2OLY - chains G and H of the 12 polymer chains in the assembly; structure by X-ray diffraction, 1.70 A resolution.

# Chain G
Protein: Insulin A chain
Organism: Homo sapiens
Reference sequence: P01308 (INS_HUMAN); residues 1-21 here correspond to UniProt positions 90-110 (UniProt number = residue number + 89)
Amino-acid sequence (21 residues; row label = number of the first residue in the row):
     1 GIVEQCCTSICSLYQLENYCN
Disulfides: C6-C11
Residues lining bound ligands:
  - resorcinol (RCO): C6, S9, I10, C11, L16
  - urea (URE): Q5, S9, I10, C11, Q15

# Chain H
Protein: Insulin B chain
Organism: Homo sapiens
Reference sequence: P01308 (INS_HUMAN); residues 1-30 here correspond to UniProt positions 25-54 (UniProt number = residue number + 24)
Amino-acid sequence (30 residues; each row starts with the number of its first residue):
     1 FVNQHLCGSHLVEALYLVCGERGFFYTPKT
Disordered / not traced: 30
Bound ions: Zn2+: H10 (shared with 1 residue of chain J; 1 residue of chain L)
Residues lining bound ligands:
  - resorcinol (RCO), molecule 1: V2, H5, L6
  - resorcinol (RCO), molecule 2: C7, H10, L11, A14
  - resorcinol (RCO), molecule 3: H10, E13, A14, L17

# Chain G / chain H interface
Inter-chain disulfides: C7(G)-C7(H), C20(G)-C19(H)
Residue-residue contacts (27; chain G residue first):
  I2(G) - L11(H)  hydrophobic
  I2(G) - L15(H)  hydrophobic
  I2(G) - Y26(H)  hydrophobic
  V3(G) - Q4(H)
  V3(G) - Y26(H)
  V3(G) - P28(H)  hydrophobic
  E4(G) - K29(H)
  C6(G) - C7(H)
  C6(G) - L11(H)  hydrophobic
  C7(G) - C7(H)  disulfide
  C7(G) - L11(H)  hydrophobic
  L13(G) - V18(H)  hydrophobic
  L16(G) - L11(H)  hydrophobic
  L16(G) - A14(H)  hydrophobic
  L16(G) - L15(H)
  E17(G) - V18(H)
  E17(G) - R22(H)  salt bridge
  Y19(G) - L15(H)  hydrophobic
  Y19(G) - F24(H)
  Y19(G) - F25(H)  hydrogen bond (backbone-backbone)
  C20(G) - C19(H)  disulfide
  C20(G) - R22(H)
  C20(G) - G23(H)
  N21(G) - R22(H)  hydrogen bond (side chain-backbone)
  N21(G) - G23(H)  hydrogen bond (backbone-backbone)
  N21(G) - F24(H)
  N21(G) - F25(H)
Interface residues without a listed pair, chain G (12 interface residues in all): G1
Interface residues without a listed pair, chain H (15 interface residues in all): G8

# Summary
12 residues of chain G and 15 residues of chain H are in contact; the contacts include 2 disulfide bonds, 3
hydrogen bonds and 1 salt bridge. Polar contacts include E17(G)-R22(H), N21(G)-R22(H) and Y19(G)-F25(H). One
resorcinol molecule is bound between chain G and chain H.
Here chain G is Insulin A chain and chain H is Insulin B chain, both from Homo sapiens. Entry 2OLY (Structure
of human insulin in presence of urea at pH 7.0) was determined by X-ray diffraction together with 2OLZ, 2OM0
and 2OM1 from the same study.
